PDB entry 6E2G | electron microscopy, 3.60 A resolution | chains C and E of the 5 polymer chains in the assembly

== Chain C ==
Molecule: Transient receptor potential cation channel subfamily V member 6
Source organism: Rattus norvegicus
UniProt: Q9R186 (TRPV6_RAT); residues 1-727 here correspond to UniProt positions 41-767 (UniProt number = residue number + 40)
Sequence (727 residues; row label = number of the first residue in the row):
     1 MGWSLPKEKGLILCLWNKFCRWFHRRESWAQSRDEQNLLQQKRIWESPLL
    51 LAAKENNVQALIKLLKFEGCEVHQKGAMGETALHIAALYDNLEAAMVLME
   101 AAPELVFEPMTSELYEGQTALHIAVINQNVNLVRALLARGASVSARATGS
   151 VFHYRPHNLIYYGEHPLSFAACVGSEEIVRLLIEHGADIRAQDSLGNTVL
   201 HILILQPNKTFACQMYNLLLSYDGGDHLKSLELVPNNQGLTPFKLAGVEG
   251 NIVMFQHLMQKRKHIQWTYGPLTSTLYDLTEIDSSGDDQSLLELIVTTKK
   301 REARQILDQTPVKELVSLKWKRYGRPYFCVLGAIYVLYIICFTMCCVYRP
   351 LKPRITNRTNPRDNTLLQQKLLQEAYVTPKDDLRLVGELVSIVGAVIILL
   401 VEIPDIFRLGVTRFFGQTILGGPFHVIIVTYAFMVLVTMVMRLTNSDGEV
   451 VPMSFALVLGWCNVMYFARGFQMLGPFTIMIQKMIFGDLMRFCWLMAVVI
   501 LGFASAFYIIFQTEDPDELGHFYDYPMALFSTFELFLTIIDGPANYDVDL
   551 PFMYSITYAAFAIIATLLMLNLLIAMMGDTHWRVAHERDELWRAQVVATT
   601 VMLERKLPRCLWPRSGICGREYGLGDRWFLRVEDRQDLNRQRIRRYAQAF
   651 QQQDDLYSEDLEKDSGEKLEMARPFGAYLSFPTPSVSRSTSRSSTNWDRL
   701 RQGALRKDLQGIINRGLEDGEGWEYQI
Disordered / not traced: 1-26, 655-690, 707-727
UniProt features mapped onto this chain:
  - region: E93 to P103 (Interaction with calmodulin), V597 to V601 (Interaction with S100A10), A649 to E667 (Interaction with calmodulin)
  - motif: I540 to A544 (Selectivity filter)
  - binding site (Ca(2+)): D541
  - modified residue (Phosphotyrosine): Y161, Y162
  - glycosylation: N357 (N-linked (GlcNAc...) asparagine)
Bound ions: Ca2+: D541 (shared with 1 residue of chain A; 1 residue of chain B; 1 residue of chain D)

== Chain E ==
Molecule: Calmodulin-1
Source organism: Homo sapiens
UniProt: P0DP23 (CALM1_HUMAN); residues 0-148 here correspond to UniProt positions 1-149 (UniProt number = residue number + 1)
Sequence (149 residues; numbered 0 to 148; the number before each row is that of its first residue; numbering starts at 0):
     0 MADQLTEEQIAEFKEAFSLFDKDGDGTITTKELGTVMRSLGQNPTEAELQ
    50 DMINEVDADGNGTIDFPEFLTMMARKMKDTDSEEEIREAFRVFDKDGNGY
   100 ISAAELRHVMTNLGEKLTDEEVDEMIREADIDGDGQVNYEEFVQMMTAK
Disordered / not traced: 0
UniProt features mapped onto this chain:
  - binding site (Ca(2+)): D20, D22, D24, T26, E31, D56, D58, N60, T62, E67, D93, D95, N97, Y99, E104, D129, D131, D133, Q135, E140
  - modified residue: A1 (N-acetylalanine), K21 (N6-acetyllysine), T44 (Phosphothreonine), S81 (Phosphoserine), K94 (N6-acetyllysine), Y99 (Phosphotyrosine), S101 (Phosphoserine), T110 (Phosphothreonine), K115 (N6,N6,N6-trimethyllysine), Y138 (Phosphotyrosine)
  - cross-link: K21 (Glycyl lysine isopeptide (Lys-Gly) (interchain with G-Cter in SUMO2))
Bound ions: Ca2+ site 1: D20, T26, E31; Ca2+ site 2: D58, N60, T62, E67; Ca2+ site 3: D95, N97, Y99, E104; Ca2+ site 4: D129, D131, D133, Q135, N137, E140

== Chain C / chain E interface ==
Residue-residue contacts (58):
  N208(C) with E6(E)
  K209(C) with D95(E)
  T210(C) with E6(E); G96(E)
  F211(C) with E6(E)
  V253(C) with N97(E)
  I265(C) with D22(E)
  T268(C) with K21(E)
  W582(C) with K115(E)
  R583(C) with T110(E)
  H586(C) with R106(E), hydrogen bond; T110(E), hydrogen bond
  E587(C) with H107(E), salt bridge
  Q636(C) with L18(E)
  N639(C) with D131(E), hydrogen bond (side chain-backbone); G132(E), hydrogen bond (side chain-backbone)
  R640(C) with S38(E), hydrogen bond (side chain-backbone); L39(E)
  Q641(C) with I130(E); D131(E)
  R642(C) with D131(E), salt bridge; G132(E); D133(E), salt bridge
  I643(C) with L18(E), hydrophobic; L39(E), hydrophobic
  R644(C) with L39(E)
  R645(C) with K77(E)
  Y646(C) with F12(E); A15(E), hydrophobic; M72(E), hydrophobic
  A647(C) with L39(E), hydrophobic
  A649(C) with M71(E); K75(E)
  F650(C) with F19(E), hydrophobic; M51(E); F68(E), hydrophobic; M71(E)
  Q651(C) with Q41(E), hydrogen bond; M51(E)
  Q652(C) with M51(E); E54(E)
  Q653(C) with K75(E)
  R692(C) with E120(E), salt bridge
  S693(C) with E123(E); E127(E)
  S694(C) with E127(E), hydrogen bond
  N696(C) with M124(E)
  W697(C) with L105(E), hydrophobic; M124(E), hydrogen bond (side chain-backbone); E127(E); F141(E), hydrophobic; M144(E), hydrophobic
  R699(C) with L112(E); E114(E)
  L700(C) with F92(E), hydrophobic; M109(E), hydrophobic
  R701(C) with M145(E); T146(E)
Also at the interface, not in a pair above, chain C (40 interface residues in all): C213, Q214, I252, D698, G703, R706
Also at the interface, not in a pair above, chain E (54 interface residues in all): I9, A10, E11, K13, L32, M36, L69, E84, N111, L116, D118, E139, K148
From the paper, about this interface:
  - pairs named by the authors: M145(E)-R701(C)
  - interface residues, chain C: N639(C), Y646(C), R692(C), W697(C), R701(C)

== Overview ==
Chain C and chain E form an interface of 40 and 54 residues respectively, with 8 hydrogen bonds and 4 salt
bridges. Among the polar pairs are E587(C)-H107(E), R642(C)-D131(E) and R642(C)-D133(E). The paper describes a
contact between M145(E) and R701(C). The paper reports interface residues N639(C), Y646(C) and R692(C) among
others.
Here chain C is Transient receptor potential cation channel subfamily V member 6 (Rattus norvegicus) and chain
E is Calmodulin-1 (Homo sapiens). Entry 6E2G (Cryo-EM structure of rat TRPV6 in complex with Calmodulin) was
determined by electron microscopy, deposited together with 6E2F.
